PDB entry 2OTL | X-ray diffraction, 2.70 A resolution | chains 0 and 3 of the 31 polymer chains in the assembly

== Chain 0 ==
Molecule: 23S ribosomal RNA
Source organism: Haloarcula marismortui
Sequence (2922 nucleotides; each row starts with the number of its first residue):
     2 UUGGCUACUA UGCCAGCUGG UGGAUUGCUC GGCUCAGGCG CUGAUGAAGG ACGUGCCAAG
    62 CUGCGAUAAG CCAUGGGGAG CCGCACGGAG GCGAAGAACC AUGGAUUUCC GAAUGAGAAU
   122 CUCUCUAACA AUUGCUUCGC GCAAUGAGGA ACCCCGAGAA CUGAAACAUC UCAGUAUCGG
   182 GAGGAACAGA AAACGCAAUG UGAUGUCGUU AGUAACCGCG AGUGAACGCG AUACAGCCCA
   242 AACCGAAGCC CUCACGGGCA AUGUGGUGUC AGGGCUACCU CUCAUCAGCC GACCGUCUCG
   302 ACGAAGUCUC UUGGAACAGA GCGUGAUACA GGGUGACAAC CCCGUACUCG AGACCAGUAC
   362 GACGUGCGGU AGUGCCAGAG UAGCGGGGGU UGGAUAUCCC UCGCGAAUAA CGCAGGCAUC
   422 GACUGCGAAG GCUAAACACA ACCUGAGACC GAUAGUGAAC AAGUAGUGUG AACGAACGCU
   482 GCAAAGUACC CUCAGAAGGG AGGCGAAAUA GAGCAUGAAA UCAGUUGGCG AUCGAGCGAC
   542 AGGGCAUACA AGGUCCCUCG ACGAAUGACC GACGCGCGAG CGUCCAGUAA GACUCACGGG
   602 AAGCCGAUGU UCUGUCGUAC GUUUUGAAAA ACGAGCCAGG GAGUGUGUCU GCAUGGCAAG
   662 UCUAACCGGA GUAUCCGGGG AGGCACAGGG AAACCGACAU GGCCGCAGGG CUUUGCCCGA
   722 GGGCCGCCGU CUUCAAGGGC GGGGAGCCAU GUGGACACGA CCCGAAUCCG GACGAUCUAC
   782 GCAUGGACAA GAUGAAGCGU GCCGAAAGGC ACGUGGAAGU CUGUUAGAGU UGGUGUCCUA
   842 CAAUACCCUC UCGUGAUCUA UGUGUAGGGG UGAAAGGCCC AUCGAGUCCG GCAACAGCUG
   902 GUUCCAAUCG AAACAUGUCG AAGCAUGACC UCCGCCGAGG UAGUCUGUGA GGUAGAGCGA
   962 CCGAUUGGUG UGUCCGCCUC CGAGAGGAGU CGGCACACCU GUCAAACUCC AAACUUACAG
  1022 ACGCCGUUUG ACGCGGGGAU UCCGGUGCGC GGGGUAAGCC UGUGUACCAG GAGGGGAACA
  1082 ACCCAGAGAU AGGUUAAGGU CCCCAAGUGU GGAUUAAGUG UAAUCCUCUG AAGGUGGUCU
  1142 CGAGCCCUAG ACAGCCGGGA GGUGAGCUUA GAAGCAGCUA CCCUCUAAGA AAAGCGUAAC
  1202 AGCUUACCGG CCGAGGUUUG AGGCGCCCAA AAUGAUCGGG ACUCAAAUCC ACCACCGAGA
  1262 CCUGUCCGUA CCACUCAUAC UGGUAAUCGA GUAGAUUGGC GCUCUAAUUG GAUGGAAGUA
  1322 GGGGUGAAAA CUCCUAUGGA CCGAUUAGUG ACGAAAAUCC UGGCCAUAGU AGCAGCGAUA
  1382 GUCGGGUGAG AACCCCGACG GCCUAAUGGA UAAGGGUUCC UCAGCACUGC UGAUCAGCUG
  1442 AGGGUUAGCC GGUCCUAAGU CAUACCGCAA CUCGACUAUG ACGAAAUGGG AAACGGGUUA
  1502 AUAUUCCCGU GCCACUAUGC AGUGAAAGUU GACGCCCUGG GGUCGAUCAC GCUGGGCAUU
  1562 CGCCCAGUCG AACCGUCCAA CUCCGUGGAA GCCGUAAUGG CAGGAAGCGG ACGAACGGCG
  1622 GCAUAGGGAA ACGUGAUUCA ACCUGGGGCC CAUGAAAAGA CGAGCAUAGU GUCCGUACCG
  1682 AGAACCGACA CAGGUGUCCA UGGCGGCGAA AGCCAAGGCC UGUCGGGAGC AACCAACGUU
  1742 AGGGAAUUCG GCAAGUUAGU CCCGUACCUU CGGAAGAAGG GAUGCCUGCU CCGGAACGGA
  1802 GCAGGUCGCA GUGACUCGGA AGCUCGGACU GUCUAGUAAC AACAUAGGUG ACCGCAAAUC
  1862 CGCAAGGACU CGUACGGUCA CUGAAUCCUG CCCAGUGCAG GUAUCUGAAC ACCUCGUACA
  1922 AGAGGACGAA GGACCUGUCA ACGGCGGGGG UAACUAUGAC CCUCUUAAGG UAGCGUAGUA
  1982 CCUUGCCGCA UCAGUAGCGG CUUGCAUGAA UGGAUUAACC AGAGCUUCAC UGUCCCAACG
  2042 UUGGGCCCGG UGAACUGUAC AUUCCAGUGC GGAGUCUGGA GACACCCAGG GGGAAGCGAA
  2102 GACCCUAUGG AGCUUUACUG CAGGCUGUCG CUGAGACGUG GUCGCCGAUG UGCAGCAUAG
  2162 GUAGGAGACA CUACACAGGU ACCCGCGCUA GCGGGCCACC GAGUCAACAG UGAAAUACUA
  2222 CCCGUCGGUG ACUGCGACUC UCACUCCGGG AGGAGGACAC CGAUAGCCGG GCAGUUUGAC
  2282 UGGGGCGGUA CGCGCUCGAA AAGAUAUCGA GCGCGCCCUA UGGCUAUCUC AGCCGGGACA
  2342 GAGACCCGGC GAAGAGUGCA AGAGCAAAAG AUAGCUUGAC AGUGUUCUUC CCAACGAGGA
  2402 ACGCUGACGC GAAAGCGUGG UCUAGCGAAC CAAUUAGCCU GCUUGAUGCG GGCAAUUGAU
  2462 GACAGAAAAG CUACCCUAGG GAUAACAGAG UCGUCACUCG CAAGAGCACA UAUCGACCGA
  2522 GUGGCUUGCU ACCUCGAUGU CGGUUCCCUC CAUCCUGCCC GUGCAGAAGC GGGCAAGGGU
  2582 GAGGUUGUUC GCCUAUUAAA GGAGGUCGUG AGCUGGGUUU AGACCGUCGU GAGACAGGUC
  2642 GGCUGCUAUC UACUGGGUGU GUAAUGGUGU CUGACAAGAA CGACCGUAUA GUACGAGAGG
  2702 AACUACGGUU GGUGGCCACU GGUGUACCGG UUGUUCGAGA GAGCACGUGC CGGGUAGCCA
  2762 CGCCACACGG GGUAAGAGCU GAACGCAUCU AAGCUCGAAA CCCACUUGGA AAAGAGACAC
  2822 CGCCGAGGUC CCGCGUACAA GACGCGGUCG AUAGACUCGG GGUGUGCGCG UCGAGGUAAC
  2882 GAGACGUUAA GCCCACGAGC ACUAACAGAC CAAAGCCAUC AU
Unresolved in the structure: 2-9, 126-127, 715, 971-998, 1560, 1952-1963, 2137-2236, 2339-2343, 2665-2666, 2915-2923
Construct notes: conflict C560 (U3155 in 3377779); modified residue (628, 2587-2588, 2619, 2621)
Modified residues: 1MA (6-hydro-1-methyladenosine-5'-monophosphate) at position 628, OMU (o2'-methyluridine 5'-monophosphate) at position 2587, OMG (o2'-methylguanosine-5'-monophosphate) at position 2588, UR3 (3-methyluridine-5'-monophoshate) at position 2619, PSU (pseudouridine-5'-monophosphate) at position 2621
Ion coordination: Mg2+ site 1 near G28 (its only coordinating residue here); Na+ site 1: C40, G41; Na+ site 2: G56, A59, G61; Na+ site 3: G66, U107; Mg2+ site 2 near U115 (its only coordinating residue here); Na+ site 4: C141, G142; Na+ site 5 near U146 (its only coordinating residue here); Mg2+ site 3: C162, U2276; K+ site 1: U163, U172; Mg2+ site 4: A165, A167, C168; Na+ site 6: A165, A166, A167; Mg2+ site 5 near A166 (its only coordinating residue here); 63 more Na+ sites not listed; 79 more Mg2+ sites not listed; 1 more K+ sites not listed
Residues lining bound ligands: girodazole (GIR): G2397, A2465, G2466
Reported in the primary citation:
  - binding site for girodazole: A2465, G2466

== Chain 3 ==
Name: 50S ribosomal protein L44E
Source organism: Haloarcula marismortui
UniProtKB: P32411 (RL44_HALMA); residue numbers follow UniProt; this construct covers 1-92
Chain sequence (92 residues; row label = number of the first residue in the row):
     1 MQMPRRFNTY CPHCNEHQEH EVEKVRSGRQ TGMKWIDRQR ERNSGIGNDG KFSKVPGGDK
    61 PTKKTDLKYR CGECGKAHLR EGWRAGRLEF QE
Ion coordination: Mg2+ near Gly45 (its only coordinating residue here)

== Chain 0 / chain 3 interface ==
Contacting residue pairs (126; chain 0 residue first):
  A169(0) - Asn48(3)  hydrogen bond to the sugar
  U170(0) - Asn48(3)  sugar contact
  U170(0) - Gly50(3)  hydrogen bond to the sugar
  C218(0) - Trp35(3)  phosphate contact
  C218(0) - Gln39(3)  hydrogen bond to the phosphate
  C218(0) - Arg42(3)  salt bridge to the phosphate
  C218(0) - Asn43(3)  hydrogen bond to the phosphate
  G219(0) - Gln39(3)  hydrogen bond to the phosphate
  G219(0) - Lys51(3)  phosphate contact
  G219(0) - Lys54(3)  hydrogen bond to the sugar
  C220(0) - Trp35(3)  base contact
  C220(0) - Lys51(3)  salt bridge to the phosphate
  G389(0) - Ile46(3)  phosphate contact
  G390(0) - Gly45(3)  phosphate contact
  G390(0) - Ile46(3)  hydrogen bond to the phosphate
  A395(0) - Trp35(3)  sugar contact
  A395(0) - Arg42(3)  hydrogen bond to the phosphate
  U396(0) - Trp35(3)  phosphate contact
  U396(0) - Arg38(3)  salt bridge to the phosphate
  U396(0) - Arg42(3)  salt bridge to the phosphate
  C735(0) - Asn15(3)  hydrogen bond to the base
  A1922(0) - Met33(3)  base contact
  G1923(0) - Thr31(3)  hydrogen bond to the sugar
  G1923(0) - Gly32(3)  sugar contact
  G1923(0) - Met33(3)  sugar contact
  A1924(0) - Arg29(3)  hydrogen bond to the sugar
  A1924(0) - Gln30(3)  sugar contact
  G1925(0) - Arg29(3)  salt bridge to the phosphate
  U2120(0) - Asn48(3)  hydrogen bond to the sugar
  U2120(0) - Ser53(3)  phosphate contact
  G2121(0) - Gly47(3)  hydrogen bond to the phosphate
  G2121(0) - Asn48(3)  phosphate contact
  G2121(0) - Ser53(3)  hydrogen bond to the phosphate
  C2122(0) - Ile46(3)  phosphate contact
  C2122(0) - Gly47(3)  hydrogen bond to the phosphate
  G2316(0) - Pro61(3)  sugar contact
  C2317(0) - Pro61(3)  phosphate contact
  C2317(0) - Thr62(3)  hydrogen bond to the phosphate
  C2317(0) - Arg84(3)  salt bridge to the phosphate
  C2318(0) - Ala85(3)  phosphate contact
  C2318(0) - Gly86(3)  hydrogen bond to the phosphate
  C2319(0) - Met1(3)  hydrogen bond to the phosphate
  U2320(0) - Met1(3)  phosphate contact
  U2320(0) - Gln2(3)  hydrogen bond to the phosphate
  U2320(0) - Met3(3)  base contact
  U2320(0) - Pro4(3)  base contact
  U2320(0) - Gln91(3)  hydrogen bond to the sugar
  A2321(0) - Gln91(3)  hydrogen bond to the phosphate
  U2378(0) - Phe7(3)  sugar contact
  U2378(0) - Asn8(3)  hydrogen bond to the phosphate
  G2379(0) - Thr9(3)  hydrogen bond to the phosphate
  G2379(0) - His17(3)  salt bridge to the phosphate
  A2380(0) - Met1(3)  base contact
  C2381(0) - Thr9(3)  hydrogen bond to the sugar
  C2381(0) - Tyr10(3)  sugar contact
  C2381(0) - Arg80(3)  hydrogen bond to the sugar
  A2382(0) - Tyr10(3)  sugar contact
  A2382(0) - Pro12(3)  sugar contact
  A2382(0) - Arg80(3)  salt bridge to the phosphate
  G2407(0) - Tyr10(3)  hydrogen bond to the sugar
  G2407(0) - Asn15(3)  hydrogen bond to the sugar
  A2408(0) - Tyr10(3)  sugar contact
  A2408(0) - Asn15(3)  sugar contact
  A2408(0) - Glu16(3)  sugar contact
  A2408(0) - His17(3)  hydrogen bond to the sugar
  C2409(0) - His17(3)  hydrogen bond to the sugar
  C2427(0) - Lys60(3)  hydrogen bond to the base
  C2427(0) - Arg84(3)  salt bridge to the phosphate
  G2428(0) - Lys60(3)  hydrogen bond to the base
  G2428(0) - Lys64(3)  salt bridge to the phosphate
  G2428(0) - Arg84(3)  salt bridge to the phosphate
  C2431(0) - Lys51(3)  hydrogen bond to the sugar
  C2432(0) - Ile36(3)  phosphate contact
  A2433(0) - Gln30(3)  sugar contact
  A2433(0) - Lys34(3)  phosphate contact
  A2433(0) - Ile36(3)  phosphate contact
  A2434(0) - Ser27(3)  sugar contact
  A2434(0) - Gly28(3)  hydrogen bond to the phosphate
  A2434(0) - Gln30(3)  phosphate contact
  A2434(0) - Lys34(3)  phosphate contact
  U2435(0) - Val25(3)  sugar contact
  U2435(0) - Arg26(3)  sugar contact
  U2435(0) - Gly28(3)  phosphate contact
  U2435(0) - Lys68(3)  hydrogen bond to the phosphate
  U2435(0) - Leu79(3)  base contact
  U2436(0) - Lys68(3)  salt bridge to the phosphate
  U2436(0) - Ala77(3)  hydrogen bond to the sugar
  U2436(0) - His78(3)  sugar contact
  U2436(0) - Leu79(3)  sugar contact
  A2437(0) - His13(3)  sugar contact
  A2437(0) - Arg70(3)  salt bridge to the phosphate
  A2437(0) - Lys76(3)  phosphate contact
  A2437(0) - Ala77(3)  hydrogen bond to the phosphate
  G2438(0) - Lys76(3)  salt bridge to the phosphate
  C2450(0) - Met33(3)  phosphate contact
  G2451(0) - Thr31(3)  hydrogen bond to the phosphate
  G2451(0) - Met33(3)  phosphate contact
  G2451(0) - Lys34(3)  salt bridge to the phosphate
  G2451(0) - Trp35(3)  phosphate contact
  G2451(0) - Arg38(3)  hydrogen bond to the sugar
  G2452(0) - Lys34(3)  phosphate contact
  G2452(0) - Trp35(3)  hydrogen bond to the phosphate
  A2456(0) - Leu79(3)  base contact
  U2457(0) - Arg80(3)  hydrogen bond to the sugar
  U2457(0) - Glu81(3)  phosphate contact
  U2457(0) - Gly82(3)  hydrogen bond to the phosphate
  U2458(0) - Lys64(3)  phosphate contact
  U2458(0) - Thr65(3)  sugar contact
  U2458(0) - Asp66(3)  sugar contact
  U2458(0) - Glu81(3)  phosphate contact
  U2458(0) - Gly82(3)  hydrogen bond to the phosphate
  G2459(0) - Lys63(3)  hydrogen bond to the phosphate
  G2459(0) - Lys64(3)  hydrogen bond to the phosphate
  A2460(0) - Gly58(3)  sugar contact
  A2460(0) - Asp59(3)  phosphate contact
  A2460(0) - Lys60(3)  hydrogen bond to the phosphate
  A2460(0) - Lys63(3)  salt bridge to the phosphate
  U2461(0) - Gly58(3)  phosphate contact
  U2461(0) - Asp59(3)  hydrogen bond to the phosphate
  U2461(0) - Lys60(3)  phosphate contact
  G2462(0) - Lys60(3)  hydrogen bond to the base
  G2462(0) - Pro61(3)  base contact
  A2468(0) - Asn48(3)  base contact
  A2468(0) - Gly50(3)  hydrogen bond to the base
  A2468(0) - Ser53(3)  base contact
  A2468(0) - Lys54(3)  salt bridge to the phosphate
Interface residues without a listed pair, chain 0 (53 interface residues in all): G2426
Interface residues without a listed pair, chain 3 (62 interface residues in all): Asp49, Val55, Trp83

== Overview ==
53 residues of chain 0 face 62 of chain 3 across their interface, with 48 hydrogen bonds and 17 salt bridges.
Polar pairs include C735(0)-Asn15(3), C2427(0)-Lys60(3) and G2428(0)-Lys60(3). Chain 0 binds girodazole.
C40(0) and G41(0) form the Na+ site 1. From the paper: a binding site for girodazole at A2465(0) and G2466(0).
Here chain 0 is 23S ribosomal RNA and chain 3 is 50S ribosomal protein L44E, both from Haloarcula marismortui.
Entry 2OTL (Girodazole bound to the large subunit of Haloarcula marismortui) was determined by X-ray
diffraction together with 2OTJ from the same study.
